Entry 7W2W (X-ray diffraction, 1.79 A resolution); this record covers chain A.

Chain A:
Name: Glucosylceramidase
Source organism: Thermoanaerobacterium xylanolyticum (strain ATCC 49914 / DSM 7097 / LX-11)
Notes: EC 3.2.1.45
UniProtKB: F6BL85 (F6BL85_THEXL); residue numbers follow UniProt; this construct covers 19-806
Sequence (842 residues; numbered -27 to 814; the number before each row is that of its first residue; numbers below 1 keep their minus sign (Met-27 is residue -27)):
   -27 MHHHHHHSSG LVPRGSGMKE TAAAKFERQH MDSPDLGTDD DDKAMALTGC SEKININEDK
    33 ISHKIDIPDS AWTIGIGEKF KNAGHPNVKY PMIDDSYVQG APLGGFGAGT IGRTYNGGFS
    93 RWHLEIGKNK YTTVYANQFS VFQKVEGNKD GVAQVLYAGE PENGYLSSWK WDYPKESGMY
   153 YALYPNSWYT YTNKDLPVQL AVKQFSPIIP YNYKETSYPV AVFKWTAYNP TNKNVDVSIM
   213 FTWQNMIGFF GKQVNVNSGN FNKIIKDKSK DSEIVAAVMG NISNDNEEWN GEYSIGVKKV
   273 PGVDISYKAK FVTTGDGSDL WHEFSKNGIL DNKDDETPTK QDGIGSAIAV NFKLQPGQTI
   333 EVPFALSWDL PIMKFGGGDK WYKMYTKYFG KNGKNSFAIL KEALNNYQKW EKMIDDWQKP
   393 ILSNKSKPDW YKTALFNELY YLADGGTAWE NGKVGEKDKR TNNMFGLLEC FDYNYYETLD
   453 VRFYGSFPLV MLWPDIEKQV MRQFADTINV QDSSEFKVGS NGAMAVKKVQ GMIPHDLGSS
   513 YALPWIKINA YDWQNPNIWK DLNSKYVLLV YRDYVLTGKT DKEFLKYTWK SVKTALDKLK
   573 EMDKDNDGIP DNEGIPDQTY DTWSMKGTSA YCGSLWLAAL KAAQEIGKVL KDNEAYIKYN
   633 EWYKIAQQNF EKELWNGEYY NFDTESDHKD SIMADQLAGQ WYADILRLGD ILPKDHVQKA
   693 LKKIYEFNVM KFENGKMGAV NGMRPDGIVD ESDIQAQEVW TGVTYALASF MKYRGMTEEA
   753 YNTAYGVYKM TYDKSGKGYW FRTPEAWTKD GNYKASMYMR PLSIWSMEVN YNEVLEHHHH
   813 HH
Disordered / not traced: -27 to 30, 429-430, 804-814
Construct notes: initiating methionine (-27); expression tag (-26 to 18, 807-814); engineered mutation Lys786 (Arg in F6BL85)
Bound ions: Ca2+: Asp575, Asp577, Asp579, Ile581, Asp583
Residues lining bound ligands: beta-D-glucopyranose / alpha-D-glucopyranose: Glu441, Tyr445, Tyr447, Thr450, Asp452, Val453, His507, Tyr523, Trp531, Thr591, Asp593, Gln727, Trp732, Glu777, Lys786, Tyr790, Arg792
Reported in the primary citation:
  - mutagenesis - R786K: decreased stability
  - mutagenesis - D452A, D452N (352,000-fold), H507A, H507E (200,000-fold), H507Q, T591A (10-fold), W732F (3-fold), E777A (62,000-fold), E777Q (87,000-fold), R786K (10-fold), R792A, R792K (780-fold): decreased catalytic activity
  - mutagenesis - R786K (Kd 8.3 mM): decreased binding to cellobiose
  - mutagenesis - R786K: unchanged binding to glucose
  - mutagenesis - R786K: increased catalytic activity on pNP-xylopyranoside
  - conformationally variable residues (side-chain flip): Lys786
  - catalytic residues: Glu441
  - mutagenesis - R786K (Kd 8.3 mM): decreased binding to Cellobiose
  - catalytic residues: Asp593 (citing earlier work)
  - mutagenesis - W732F (3-fold): increased catalytic activity

In short:
Chain A binds a glycan. Asp575, Asp577, Asp579, Ile581 and Asp583 coordinate Ca2+. The paper reports catalytic
residues Glu441 and Asp593; D452A, D452N and H507A, among others, reduce catalytic activity; 12 substitutions
were tested in all.
Chain A is Glucosylceramidase (Thermoanaerobacterium xylanolyticum (strain ATCC 49914 / DSM 7097 / LX-11));
the structure, Crystal structure of TxGH116 R786K mutant from Thermoanaerobacterium xylanolyticum with
glucose, was determined by X-ray diffraction together with 7W2S, 7W2T, 7W2V and 7W2X from the same study.
